Entry 8GXZ (electron microscopy, 3.10 A resolution); this record covers chains C and F of the 12 polymer chains in the assembly.

# Chain C
Molecule: V-type ATP synthase alpha chain
From: Thermus thermophilus HB8
Notes: EC 7.1.2.2
Reference sequence: Q56403 (VATA_THET8); residues 1-578 here = UniProt positions 1-578
Sequence (578 residues; row label = number of the first residue in the row):
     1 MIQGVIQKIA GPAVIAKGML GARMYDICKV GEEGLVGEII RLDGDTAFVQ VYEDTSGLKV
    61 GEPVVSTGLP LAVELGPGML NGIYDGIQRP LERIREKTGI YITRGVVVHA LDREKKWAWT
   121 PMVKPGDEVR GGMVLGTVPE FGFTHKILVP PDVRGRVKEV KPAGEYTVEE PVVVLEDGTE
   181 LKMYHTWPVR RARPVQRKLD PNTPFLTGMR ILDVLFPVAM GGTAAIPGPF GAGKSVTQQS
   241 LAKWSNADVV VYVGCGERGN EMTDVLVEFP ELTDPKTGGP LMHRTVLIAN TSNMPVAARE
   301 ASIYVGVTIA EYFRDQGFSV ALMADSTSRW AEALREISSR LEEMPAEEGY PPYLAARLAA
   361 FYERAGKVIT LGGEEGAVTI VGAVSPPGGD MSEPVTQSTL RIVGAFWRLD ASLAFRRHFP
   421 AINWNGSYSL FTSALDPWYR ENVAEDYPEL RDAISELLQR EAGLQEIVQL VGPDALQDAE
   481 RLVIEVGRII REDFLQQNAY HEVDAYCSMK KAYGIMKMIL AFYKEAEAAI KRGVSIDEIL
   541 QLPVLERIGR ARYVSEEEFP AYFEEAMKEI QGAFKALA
Construct notes: conflict A232 (Ser in Q56403), S235 (Thr in Q56403)
Ligand contacts: ATP: P229, F230, G231, A232, G233, K234, S235, V236, T237, R258, E261, F419, P420, Q497, N498, A499, Y500

# Chain F
Molecule: V-type ATP synthase beta chain
From: Thermus thermophilus HB8
Reference sequence: Q56404 (VATB_THET8); residues 1-478 here = UniProt positions 1-478
Sequence (478 residues; numbered 1 to 478; the number before each row is that of its first residue):
     1 MDLLKKEYTG ITYISGPLLF VENAKDLAYG AIVDIKDGTG RVRGGQVIEV SEEYAVIQVF
    61 EETTGLDLAT TSVSLVEDVA RLGVSKEMLG RRFNGIGKPI DGLPPITPEK RLPITGLPLN
   121 PVARRKPEQF IQTGISTIDV MNTLVRGQKL PIFSGSGLPA NEIAAQIARQ ATVRPDLSGE
   181 GEKEEPFAVV FAAMGITQRE LSYFIQEFER TGALSRSVLF LNKADDPTIE RILTPRMALT
   241 VAEYLAFEHD YHVLVILTDM TNYCEALREI GAAREEIPGR RGYPGYMYTD LATIYERAGV
   301 VEGKKGSVTQ IPILSMPDDD RTHPIPDLTG YITEGQIQLS RELHRKGIYP PIDPLPSLSR
   361 LMNNGVGKGK TREDHKQVSD QLYSAYANGV DIRKLVAIIG EDALTENDRR YLQFADAFER
   421 FFINQGQQNR SIEESLQIAW ALLSMLPQGE LKRISKDHIG KYYGQKLEEI WGAPQALD
Disordered / not traced: 1, 473-478

# Interface between chain C and chain F
Contacting residue pairs - 49 pairs, chain C then chain F:
  L20(C) - L68(F)  hydrophobic
  G21(C) - D67(F)
  G21(C) - A69(F)
  A22(C) - D67(F)
  R23(C) - G65(F)
  R23(C) - L66(F)
  M24(C) - I14(F)  hydrophobic
  M24(C) - T63(F)
  M24(C) - G65(F)
  M24(C) - L66(F)  hydrogen bond (backbone-backbone)
  Y25(C) - T64(F)
  R41(C) - Y13(F)
  R41(C) - I14(F)
  R41(C) - S15(F)
  L42(C) - Y13(F)
  L42(C) - I14(F)  hydrogen bond (backbone-backbone)
  L42(C) - L68(F)  hydrophobic
  D43(C) - T12(F)
  D43(C) - Y13(F)
  G44(C) - T12(F)  hydrogen bond (backbone-backbone)
  G44(C) - L68(F)
  K198(C) - Q198(F)
  D200(C) - Q206(F)
  M344(C) - A272(F)
  M344(C) - E275(F)
  A346(C) - R268(F)
  A346(C) - R281(F)
  A346(C) - G282(F)
  E347(C) - R268(F)  salt bridge
  E347(C) - R281(F)  salt bridge
  P352(C) - E269(F)
  P352(C) - A272(F)  hydrophobic
  Y353(C) - E269(F)
  A356(C) - T228(F)
  E363(C) - Q198(F)
  E363(C) - D225(F)
  S392(C) - D318(F)
  Q397(C) - D318(F)
  L400(C) - S156(F)
  R401(C) - T261(F)
  R401(C) - E265(F)
  R401(C) - S315(F)
  I402(C) - T197(F)
  I402(C) - R199(F)
  G404(C) - R199(F)
  N425(C) - R345(F)  hydrogen bond (backbone-side chain)
  L430(C) - G157(F)
  L430(C) - R199(F)
  Q459(C) - R345(F)  hydrogen bond (side chain-backbone)
Also at the interface, not in a pair above, chain C (35 interface residues in all): A355, A359, V403, G426, Y428, F431, L470
Also at the interface, not in a pair above, chain F (38 interface residues in all): S202, A224, N262, Y283, P317, H323, K346, A397

# Overview
35 residues of chain C face 38 of chain F across their interface, with 5 hydrogen bonds and 2 salt bridges.
Polar pairs include E347(C)-R268(F), E347(C)-R281(F) and N425(C)-R345(F). Bound to chain C: ATP.
Here chain C is V-type ATP synthase alpha chain and chain F is V-type ATP synthase beta chain, both from
Thermus thermophilus HB8. Entry 8GXZ (1 sulfate and 1 ATP bound V1EG of V/A-ATPase from Thermus thermophilus)
was determined by electron microscopy (same publication as 8GXU, 8GXW, 8GXX and 8GXY).
